PDB entry 3VYT | X-ray diffraction, 2.25 A resolution | chains B and C of the 3 polymer chains in the assembly

== Chain B ==
Molecule: Hydrogenase expression/formation protein HypD
Organism: Thermococcus kodakarensis
UniProtKB: Q5JII1 (Q5JII1_PYRKO); residues 1-372 here = UniProt positions 1-372
Amino-acid sequence (372 residues; each row starts with the number of its first residue):
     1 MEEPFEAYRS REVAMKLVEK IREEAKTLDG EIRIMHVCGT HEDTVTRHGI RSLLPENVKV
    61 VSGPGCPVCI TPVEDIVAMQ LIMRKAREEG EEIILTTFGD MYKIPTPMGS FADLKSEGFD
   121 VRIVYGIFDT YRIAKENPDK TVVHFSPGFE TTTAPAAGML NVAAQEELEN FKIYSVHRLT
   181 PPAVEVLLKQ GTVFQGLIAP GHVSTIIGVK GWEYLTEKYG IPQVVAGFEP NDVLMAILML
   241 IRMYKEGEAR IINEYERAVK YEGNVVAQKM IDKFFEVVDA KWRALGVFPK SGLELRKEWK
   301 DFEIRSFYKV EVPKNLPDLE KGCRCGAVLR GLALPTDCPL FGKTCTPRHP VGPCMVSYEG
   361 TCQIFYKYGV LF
Disordered / not traced: 1-3, 372
Cystine bridges: Cys66-Cys69, Cys325-Cys354
Metal / ion sites: 4Fe-4S cluster Fe: Cys323, Cys338, Cys345, Cys362
Residues lining bound ligands: 4Fe-4S cluster (SF4): Cys323, Arg324, Cys325, Val328, Cys338, Leu340, Phe341, Cys345, Val351, Gly352, Pro353, Cys354, Met355, Cys362
From the paper describing this entry:
  - mutagenesis - C38A: abolished binding to Fe
  - mutagenesis - C38A: unchanged binding to Hydrogenase expression/formation protein HypC
  - catalytic residues: Cys66 (proposed by the authors, not directly observed)

== Chain C ==
Molecule: Hydrogenase expression/formation protein HypE
Organism: Thermococcus kodakarensis
UniProtKB: Q5JII7 (Q5JII7_PYRKO); numbering as in UniProt (aligned over 1-338)
Amino-acid sequence (338 residues; numbered 1 to 338; the number before each row is that of its first residue):
     1 MGEKIKLEHG AGGEIMEELL RDVILKTLTL KSAGGIGLDA LDDGATIPFG DKHIVFTIDG
    61 HTVKPLFFPG GDIGRLAVSG TVNDLAVMGA EPIALANSMI IGEGLDMEVL KRVLKSMDET
   121 AREVPVPIVT GDTKVVEDKI EMFVITAGIG IAEHPVSDAG AKVGDAVLVS GTIGDHGIAL
   181 MSHREGIAFE TELKSDVAPI WDVVKAVAET IGWENIHAMK DPTRAGLSNA LNEIARKSNV
   241 GILVREADIP IRPEVRAASE MLGISPYDVA NEGKVVMVVA REYAEEALEA MRKTEKGRNA
   301 AIIGEVIADY RGKVLLETGI GGKRFMEPPE GDPVPRIC
Disordered / not traced: 1-2
Metal / ion sites: Mg2+ site 1: Asp42, Asp43, Asp158, Met219; Mg2+ site 2: Asp43, Asp84, Asp221; Mg2+ site 3: Asp59, Asp84; Mg2+ site 4 near Asp59 (its only coordinating residue here)
From the paper describing this entry:
  - mutagenesis - R324E: abolished binding to Hydrogenase expression/formation protein HypD (chain B)
  - mutagenesis - E260R: unchanged binding to Hydrogenase expression/formation protein HypD (chain B)

== How chain B and chain C interact ==
Residue-residue contacts (37):
  Arg9(B) with Ile320(C)
  Arg11(B) with Glu317(C), salt bridge; Thr318(C); Gly319(C), hydrogen bond (side chain-backbone); Gly321(C)
  Ala14(B) with Ile320(C), hydrophobic
  Met15(B) with Ile320(C)
  Thr46(B) with Arg324(C)
  Arg47(B) with Glu260(C), salt bridge; Thr318(C); Arg324(C), hydrogen bond (backbone-side chain)
  His48(B) with Thr318(C), hydrogen bond (backbone-side chain); Ile320(C); Gly322(C)
  Gly49(B) with Gly322(C); Lys323(C)
  Ile50(B) with Ile320(C), hydrophobic
  Ser52(B) with Gly322(C); Lys323(C), hydrogen bond (side chain-backbone)
  Leu53(B) with Ile320(C), hydrophobic; Gly321(C); Gly322(C)
  Tyr125(B) with Glu185(C)
  Pro230(B) with Ile320(C), hydrophobic
  Thr346(B) with Glu330(C), hydrogen bond
  Pro347(B) with Glu330(C)
  Arg348(B) with Glu8(C), salt bridge; Ile15(C); Glu330(C), hydrogen bond (backbone-side chain)
  Tyr366(B) with Glu327(C); Glu330(C)
  Tyr368(B) with Arg324(C); Phe325(C)
  Gly369(B) with Phe325(C), hydrogen bond (backbone-backbone); Glu327(C)
  Leu371(B) with Lys323(C); Phe325(C), hydrophobic
Interface residues without a listed pair, chain B (25 interface residues in all): Asn231, Leu234, His349, Lys367, Val370
Interface residues without a listed pair, chain C (16 interface residues in all): Gly331
The authors on this interface:
  - hot spots on chain C (mutagenesis) - I320A, I320E: decreased binding to Hydrogenase expression/formation protein HypD (chain B)

== In short ==
Chain B and chain C form an interface of 25 and 16 residues respectively; the contacts include 7 hydrogen
bonds and 3 salt bridges. Polar pairs include Arg11(B)-Glu317(C), Arg47(B)-Glu260(C) and Arg348(B)-Glu8(C).
The paper reports the catalytic residue Cys66(B); I320A and I320E of chain C reduce binding to Hydrogenase
expression/formation protein HypD (chain B); 5 substitutions were tested in all.
Chain B is Hydrogenase expression/formation protein HypD and chain C is Hydrogenase expression/formation
protein HypE, both from Thermococcus kodakarensis; the structure, Crystal structure of the HypC-HypD-HypE
complex (form I inward), was determined by X-ray diffraction, deposited together with 3VYS and 3VYU.
